PDB entry 8Y3E | electron microscopy, 5.32 A resolution (low resolution: residue-level contacts below are approximate; hydrogen-bond / salt-bridge calls are withheld) | chains E and I of the 16 polymer chains in the assembly

[Chain E]
Molecule: Histone H3.1
Organism: Homo sapiens
UniProtKB: P68431 (H31_HUMAN); residues 0-135 here correspond to UniProt positions 1-136 (UniProt number = residue number + 1)
Amino-acid sequence (139 residues; each row starts with the number of its first residue; numbers below 1 keep their minus sign (Gly-3 is residue -3)):
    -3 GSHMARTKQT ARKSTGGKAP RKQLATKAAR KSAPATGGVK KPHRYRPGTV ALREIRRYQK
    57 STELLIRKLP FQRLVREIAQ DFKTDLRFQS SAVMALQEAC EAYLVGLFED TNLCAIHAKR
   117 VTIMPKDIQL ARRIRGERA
Not modelled in the structure: -3 to 37, 134-135
Construct notes: expression tag (-3 to -1)
UniProt features mapped onto this chain:
  - modified residue: Arg2 (Asymmetric dimethylarginine), Thr3 (Phosphothreonine), Lys4 (Allysine), Gln5 (5-glutamyl dopamine), Thr6 (Phosphothreonine), Arg8 (Citrulline), Lys9 (N6,N6,N6-trimethyllysine), Ser10 (ADP-ribosylserine), Thr11 (Phosphothreonine), Lys14 (N6-(2-hydroxyisobutyryl)lysine), Arg17 (Asymmetric dimethylarginine), Lys18 (N6-(2-hydroxyisobutyryl)lysine), Lys23 (N6-(2-hydroxyisobutyryl)lysine), Arg26 (Citrulline), Lys27 (N6,N6,N6-trimethyllysine), Ser28 (ADP-ribosylserine), Lys36 (N6,N6,N6-trimethyllysine), Lys37 (N6-methyllysine), Tyr41 (Phosphotyrosine), Lys56 (N6,N6,N6-trimethyllysine) and 8 more in UniProt
  - lipidation: Lys18 (N6-decanoyllysine)

[Chain I]
Molecule: 250-nt DNA strand
Sequence (250 nucleotides; each row starts with the number of its first residue):
     1 ATCGGATGTA TATATCTGAC ACGTGCCTGG AGACTAGGGA GTAATCCCCT TGGCGGTTAA
    61 AACGCGGGGG ACAGCGCGTA CGTGCGTTTA AGCGGTGCTA GAGCTGTCTA CGACCAATTG
   121 AGCTCGAGCC TGGAGACTAG GGAGTAATCC CCTTGGCGGT TAAAACGCGG GGGACAGCGC
   181 GTACGTGCGT TTAAGCGGTG CTAGAGCTGT CTACGACCAA TTGAGCGGCC TCGGCACCGG
   241 GATTCTCGAT

[Interface between chain E and chain I]
Contacting residue pairs (19):
  His39(E) - DG8(I)
  His39(E) - DC85(I)
  Arg40(E) - DC85(I)
  Tyr41(E) - DG8(I)
  Tyr41(E) - DG84(I)
  Tyr41(E) - DC85(I)
  Gly44(E) - DG84(I)
  Val46(E) - DG84(I)
  Ala47(E) - DG84(I)
  Arg49(E) - DT9(I)
  Arg63(E) - DG92(I)
  Arg63(E) - DC93(I)
  Lys64(E) - DC93(I)
  Leu65(E) - DG92(I)
  Leu65(E) - DC93(I)
  Pro66(E) - DG92(I)
  Arg69(E) - DG92(I)
  Arg83(E) - DG101(I)
  Arg83(E) - DA102(I)
Also at the interface, not in a pair above, chain E (17 interface residues in all): Pro43, Glu50, Arg53, Asp81
Also at the interface, not in a pair above, chain I (10 interface residues in all): DT7, DA10

[Overview]
Chain E and chain I form an interface of 17 and 10 residues respectively.
Chain E is Histone H3.1 (Homo sapiens) and chain I is a 250-nt DNA strand; the structure, Cryo-EM structure of
the overlapping di-nucleosome (open form), was determined by electron microscopy, deposited together with
8Y3C, 8Y3D and 8Y3F.
